9GMD - chains E and F of the 6 polymer chains in the assembly; structure by electron microscopy, 4.00 A resolution.

[Chain E (and F)]
Name: Chromosome partition protein MukE
From: Escherichia coli
Notes: chain F of this document is another copy of the same molecule, construct and numbering; everything in this record applies to it too
Reference sequence: P22524 (MUKE_ECOLI); residue numbers follow UniProt; this construct covers 1-234
Chain sequence (234 residues; numbered 1 to 234; the number before each row is that of its first residue):
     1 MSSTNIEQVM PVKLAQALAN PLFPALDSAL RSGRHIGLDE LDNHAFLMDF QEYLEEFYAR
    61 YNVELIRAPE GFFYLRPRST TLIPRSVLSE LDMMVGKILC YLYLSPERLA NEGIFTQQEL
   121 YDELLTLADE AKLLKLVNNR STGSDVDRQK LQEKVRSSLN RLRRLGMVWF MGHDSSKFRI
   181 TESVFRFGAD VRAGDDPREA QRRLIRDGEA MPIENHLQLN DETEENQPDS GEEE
Unresolved in the structure: 1-8, 214-234 (chain F: 1-6, 210-234)

[How chain E and chain F interact]
Pairs across the interface - 28 pairs, chain E then chain F:
  V9(E) - A15(F)  hydrophobic
  V9(E) - Q16(F)
  V9(E) - A19(F)
  M10(E) - A15(F)
  M10(E) - L18(F)
  M10(E) - A19(F)
  L18(E) - R60(F)  hydrogen bond (backbone-side chain)
  A19(E) - V9(F)
  A19(E) - R60(F)
  N20(E) - R60(F)  hydrogen bond (backbone-side chain)
  P24(E) - R60(F)
  P24(E) - L82(F)
  A25(E) - L82(F)
  D27(E) - R31(F)  salt bridge
  D27(E) - Y61(F)  hydrogen bond
  S28(E) - L82(F)  hydrogen bond (side chain-backbone)
  S28(E) - I83(F)
  S28(E) - P84(F)
  R31(E) - D27(F)  salt bridge
  R31(E) - R31(F)
  R60(E) - L18(F)
  R60(E) - P24(F)
  Y61(E) - P24(F)
  Y61(E) - D27(F)  hydrogen bond
  Y61(E) - R31(F)
  L82(E) - A25(F)  hydrophobic
  L82(E) - S28(F)  hydrogen bond (backbone-side chain)
  I83(E) - S28(F)
Interface residues without a listed pair, chain E (17 interface residues in all): A15, P21, F23
Interface residues without a listed pair, chain F (18 interface residues in all): E7, M10, F23

[In short]
The interface between chain E and chain F involves 17 residues on one side and 18 on the other; the contacts
include 6 hydrogen bonds and 2 salt bridges. Among the polar pairs are D27(E)-R31(F), L18(E)-R60(F) and
N20(E)-R60(F).
Both chains are Chromosome partition protein MukE (Escherichia coli). Entry 9GMD (MukEF in complex with the
phage protein gp5.9 (focus)) was determined by electron microscopy (same publication as 9GM6, 9GM7, 9GM8,
9GM9, 9GMA and 9GMB).
